9EUH - chains E and M of the 15 polymer chains in the assembly; structure by electron microscopy, 4.40 A resolution (low resolution: residue-level contacts below are approximate; hydrogen-bond / salt-bridge calls are withheld).

== Chain E ==
Molecule: Peptidase C51 domain-containing protein
From: Staphylococcus phage 812
Reference sequence: A0A0U1X189 (A0A0U1X189_9CAUD); residue numbers follow UniProt; this construct covers 1-808
Sequence (808 residues; each row starts with the number of its first residue):
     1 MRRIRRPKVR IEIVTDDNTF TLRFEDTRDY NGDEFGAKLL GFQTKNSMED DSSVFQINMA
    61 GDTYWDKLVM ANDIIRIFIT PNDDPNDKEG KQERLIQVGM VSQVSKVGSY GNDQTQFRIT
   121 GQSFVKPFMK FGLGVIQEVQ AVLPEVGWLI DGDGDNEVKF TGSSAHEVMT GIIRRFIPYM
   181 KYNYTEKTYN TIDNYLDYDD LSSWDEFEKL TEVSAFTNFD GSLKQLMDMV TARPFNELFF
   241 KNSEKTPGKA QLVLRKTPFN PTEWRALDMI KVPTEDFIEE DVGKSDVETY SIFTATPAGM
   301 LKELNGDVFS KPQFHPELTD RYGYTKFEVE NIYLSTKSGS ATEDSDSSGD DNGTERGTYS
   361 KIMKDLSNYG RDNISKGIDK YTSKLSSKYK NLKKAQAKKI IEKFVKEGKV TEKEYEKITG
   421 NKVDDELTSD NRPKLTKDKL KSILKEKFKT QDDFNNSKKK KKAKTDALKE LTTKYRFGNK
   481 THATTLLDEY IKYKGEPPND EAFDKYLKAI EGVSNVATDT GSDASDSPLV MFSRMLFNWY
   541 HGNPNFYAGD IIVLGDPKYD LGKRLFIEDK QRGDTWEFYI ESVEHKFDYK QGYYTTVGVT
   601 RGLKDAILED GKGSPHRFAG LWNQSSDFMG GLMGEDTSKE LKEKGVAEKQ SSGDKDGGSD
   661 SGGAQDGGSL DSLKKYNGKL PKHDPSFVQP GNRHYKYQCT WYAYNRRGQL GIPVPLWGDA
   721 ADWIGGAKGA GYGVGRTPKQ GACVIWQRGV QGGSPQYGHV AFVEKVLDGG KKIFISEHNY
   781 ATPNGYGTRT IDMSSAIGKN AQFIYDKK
Not modelled in the structure: 16-29, 187-189, 335-357, 512-526, 642-808

== Chain M ==
Molecule: Putative baseplate component
From: Staphylococcus phage 812
Reference sequence: A0A0U1X2L4 (A0A0U1X2L4_9CAUD); residue numbers follow UniProt; this construct covers 1-263
Sequence (263 residues; each row starts with the number of its first residue):
     1 MPQSDGISNL HRIALRFPKE GGGYDMYRFK VNPENYTIDS PQRTTAIKTK SDIVIEDYGK
    61 DIEVINFTGT TGFRPVREAD GLKTGKQKME ELQSRVSEYA MQGGSGNVSG SYLQFFNFTD
   121 DSYYKVHLAP QGLKITRSKD EPLLFRYEIT LVVIGSLTEA DRSAVTTEEF GNVKPNASQR
   181 VDEGIKELDK NARKTRDRNN QEISRRENTI PKSTGDNTNE GNRLKQSFPS SSIYNPRQST
   241 NGLKGNIDNM ALIIGYGDGG VSS
Not modelled in the structure: 1, 210-232, 263

== How chain E and chain M interact ==
Pairs across the interface (39; chain E residue first):
  Met1(E) - Lys125(M)
  Met1(E) - Ile154(M)
  Met1(E) - Ala160(M)
  Met1(E) - Asp161(M)
  Met1(E) - Arg162(M)
  Arg2(E) - Lys60(M)
  Arg2(E) - Asp61(M)
  Arg2(E) - Val153(M)
  Arg2(E) - Ile154(M)
  Arg3(E) - Arg162(M)
  Ile4(E) - Ser111(M)
  Arg6(E) - Tyr99(M)
  Arg6(E) - Gly103(M)
  Arg6(E) - His127(M)
  Lys8(E) - Gly106(M)
  Asp83(E) - Ser111(M)
  Pro85(E) - Asn107(M)
  Pro85(E) - Val108(M)
  Asn86(E) - Ser111(M)
  Asn86(E) - Ser163(M)
  Trp204(E) - Gln201(M)
  Glu206(E) - Arg205(M)
  Phe207(E) - Arg205(M)
  Lys256(E) - Gln201(M)
  Asn260(E) - Ser204(M)
  Pro261(E) - Ser204(M)
  Pro261(E) - Glu207(M)
  Thr262(E) - Asn200(M)
  Thr262(E) - Ser204(M)
  Thr262(E) - Glu207(M)
  Arg265(E) - Glu207(M)
  Glu275(E) - Arg162(M)
  Met531(E) - Arg205(M)
  Glu609(E) - Asn241(M)
  Phe618(E) - Asn208(M)
  Ala619(E) - Asn208(M)
  Asn623(E) - Asn208(M)
  Gln624(E) - Asn208(M)
  Gln624(E) - Thr209(M)
Interface residues without a listed pair, chain E (29 interface residues in all): Pro7, Lys88, His166, Gly620, Trp622
Interface residues without a listed pair, chain M (33 interface residues in all): Ile62, Gly104, Ser109, Gly110, Tyr112, Lys194, Asp197, Arg198, Gly242

== Summary ==
29 residues of chain E face 33 of chain M across their interface.
Here chain E is Peptidase C51 domain-containing protein and chain M is Putative baseplate component, both from
Staphylococcus phage 812. Entry 9EUH (Cryo-EM structure of Staphylococcus aureus bacteriophage phi812
baseplate in the pre-contraction state - core, and wedge ...) was determined by electron microscopy.
